Entry 3FM7 (X-ray diffraction, 3.50 A resolution); this record covers chains C and E of the 6 polymer chains in the assembly.

# Chain C
Name: Dynein intermediate chain, cytosolic
From: Drosophila melanogaster
Notes: fragment: IC, Residues 109-135
Reference sequence: Q24246 (DYIN_DROME); residue numbers follow UniProt; this construct covers 109-135
Sequence (27 residues; each row starts with the number of its first residue):
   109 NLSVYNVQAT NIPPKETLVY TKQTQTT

# Chain E
Name: Dynein light chain 1, cytoplasmic
From: Drosophila melanogaster
Reference sequence: Q24117 (DYL1_DROME); residue numbers follow UniProt; this construct covers 1-89
Sequence (89 residues; numbered 1 to 89; the number before each row is that of its first residue):
     1 MSDRKAVIKN ADMSEEMQQD AVDCATQALE KYNIEKDIAA YIKKEFDKKY NPTWHCIVGR
    61 NFGSYVTHET RHFIYFYLGQ VAILLFKSG
Disordered / not traced: 1-4

# Chain C / chain E interface
Contacting residue pairs - 33 pairs, chain C then chain E:
  Thr125(C) with Glu69(E)
  Leu126(C) with Glu69(E); Thr70(E)
  Val127(C) with His68(E); Glu69(E); Thr70(E)
  Tyr128(C) with Thr67(E); His68(E), hydrogen bond (backbone-backbone); Thr70(E)
  Thr129(C) with Tyr65(E); Val66(E); Thr67(E), hydrogen bond
  Lys130(C) with Asn10(E); Asp12(E), salt bridge; Val66(E), hydrogen bond (backbone-backbone); His68(E)
  Gln131(C) with Ser64(E); Tyr65(E)
  Thr132(C) with Gly63(E); Ser64(E), hydrogen bond; Phe73(E); Tyr75(E)
  Gln133(C) with Phe62(E); Gly63(E); Tyr75(E), hydrogen bond (backbone-side chain)
  Thr134(C) with Arg60(E), hydrogen bond (side chain-backbone); Asn61(E), hydrogen bond; Phe62(E), hydrogen bond (side chain-backbone); Tyr75(E); Tyr77(E); Ala82(E)
  Thr135(C) with Asn61(E), hydrogen bond (backbone-side chain); Tyr77(E), hydrogen bond (backbone-side chain)
Also at the interface, not in a pair above, chain E (18 interface residues in all): Ala11

# Overview
11 residues of chain C face 18 of chain E across their interface; the contacts include 10 hydrogen bonds and 1
salt bridge. Polar contacts include Lys130(C)-Asp12(E), Thr129(C)-Thr67(E) and Thr132(C)-Ser64(E).
Here chain C is Dynein intermediate chain, cytosolic and chain E is Dynein light chain 1, cytoplasmic, both
from Drosophila melanogaster. Entry 3FM7 (Quaternary Structure of Drosophila melanogaster IC/Tctex-1/LC8;
Allosteric Interactions of Dynein Light Chains with Dynein Intermediate Chain) was determined by X-ray
diffraction together with 3GLW from the same study.
